Entry 6UTZ (X-ray diffraction, 3.80 A resolution); this record covers chains DDD and 111 of the 9 polymer chains in the assembly.

# Chain DDD
Molecule: DNA-directed RNA polymerase subunit beta'
Source organism: Escherichia coli
Notes: EC 2.7.7.6
Reference sequence: P0A8T7 (RPOC_ECOLI); numbering as in UniProt (aligned over 1-1407)
Chain sequence (1407 residues; numbered 1 to 1407; the number before each row is that of its first residue):
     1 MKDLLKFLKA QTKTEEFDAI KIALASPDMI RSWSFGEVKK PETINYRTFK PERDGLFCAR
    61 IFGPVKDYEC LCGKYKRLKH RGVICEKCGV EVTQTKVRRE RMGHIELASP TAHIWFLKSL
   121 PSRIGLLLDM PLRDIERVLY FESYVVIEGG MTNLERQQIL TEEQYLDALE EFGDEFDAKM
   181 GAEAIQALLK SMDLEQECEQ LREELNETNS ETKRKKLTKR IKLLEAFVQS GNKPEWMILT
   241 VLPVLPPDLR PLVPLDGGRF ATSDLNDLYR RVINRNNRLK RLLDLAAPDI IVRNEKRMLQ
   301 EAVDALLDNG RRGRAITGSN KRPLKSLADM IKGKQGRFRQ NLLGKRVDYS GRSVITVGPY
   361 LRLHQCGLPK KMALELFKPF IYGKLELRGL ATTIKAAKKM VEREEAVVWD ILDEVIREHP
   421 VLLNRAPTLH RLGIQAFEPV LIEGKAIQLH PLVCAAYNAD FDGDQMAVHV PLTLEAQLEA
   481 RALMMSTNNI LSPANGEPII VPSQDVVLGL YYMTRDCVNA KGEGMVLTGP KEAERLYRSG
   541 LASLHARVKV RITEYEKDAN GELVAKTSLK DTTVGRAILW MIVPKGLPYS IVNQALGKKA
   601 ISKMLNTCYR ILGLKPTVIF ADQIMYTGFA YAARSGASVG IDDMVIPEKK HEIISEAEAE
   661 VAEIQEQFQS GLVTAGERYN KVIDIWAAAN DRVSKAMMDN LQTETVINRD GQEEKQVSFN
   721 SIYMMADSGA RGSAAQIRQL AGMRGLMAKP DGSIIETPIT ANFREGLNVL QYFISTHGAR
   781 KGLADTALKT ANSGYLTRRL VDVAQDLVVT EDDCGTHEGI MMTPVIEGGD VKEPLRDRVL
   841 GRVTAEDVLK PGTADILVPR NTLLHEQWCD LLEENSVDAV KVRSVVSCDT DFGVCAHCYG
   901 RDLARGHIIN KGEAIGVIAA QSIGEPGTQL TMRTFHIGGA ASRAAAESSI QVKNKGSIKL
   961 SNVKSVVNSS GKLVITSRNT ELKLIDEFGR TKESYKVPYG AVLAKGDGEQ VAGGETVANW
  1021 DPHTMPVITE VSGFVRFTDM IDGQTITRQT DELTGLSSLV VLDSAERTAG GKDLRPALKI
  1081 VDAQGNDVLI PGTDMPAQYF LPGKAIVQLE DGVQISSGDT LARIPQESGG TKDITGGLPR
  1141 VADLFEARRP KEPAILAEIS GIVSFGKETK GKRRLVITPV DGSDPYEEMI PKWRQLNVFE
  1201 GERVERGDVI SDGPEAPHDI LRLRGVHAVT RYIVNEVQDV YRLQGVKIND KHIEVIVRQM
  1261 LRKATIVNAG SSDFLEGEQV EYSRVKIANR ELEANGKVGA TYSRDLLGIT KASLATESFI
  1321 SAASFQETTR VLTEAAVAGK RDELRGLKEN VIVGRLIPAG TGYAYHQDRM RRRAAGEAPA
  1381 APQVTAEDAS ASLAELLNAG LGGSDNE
Unresolved in the structure: 1-14, 1377-1407
Swiss-Prot annotation at these positions:
  - binding site (Zn(2+)): Cys70, Cys72, Cys85, Cys88, Cys814, Cys888, Cys895, Cys898
  - binding site (Mg(2+)): Asp460, Asp462, Asp464
  - modified residue: Lys983 (N6-acetyllysine)
  - mutagenesis: Gln504 (Q504P: Resistant to antibiotics salinamide A and B), Asn690 (N690D: Resistant to antibiotics salinamide A and B), Met697 (M697V: Resistant to antibiotics salinamide A and B), Ala735 (A735T: Resistant to antibiotics salinamide A and B), Arg738 (R738C/H/P/S: Resistant to antibiotics salinamide A and B), Ala748 (A748E: Resistant to antibiotics salinamide A and B), Pro758 (P758S/T: Resistant to antibiotics salinamide A and B), Phe763 (F763C: Resistant to antibiotics salinamide A and B), Ser775 (S775A: Resistant to antibiotics salinamide A and B), Ala779 (A779T/V: Resistant to antibiotics salinamide A and B), Arg780 (R780C: Resistant to antibiotics salinamide A and B), Gly782 (G782A/C: Resistant to antibiotics salinamide A and B), 1 further mutagenesis entry in UniProt
Bound ions: Zn2+ site 1: Cys70, Cys72, Cys85, Cys88; Mg2+: Asp460, Asp462, Asp464 (shared with 2 residues of chain 333); Zn2+ site 2: Cys814, Cys888, Cys895, Cys898
Ligand contacts: diphosphate (DPO): Asp460, Arg731, Arg933, Ile937

# Chain 111
Molecule: Synthetic DNA 50-MER (promoter non-template strand)
Sequence (50 nucleotides; each row starts with the number of its first residue):
    10 ACCTTGACAT CCCACCTCAC GTATGCTATA ATGTGTGCAG TCTGACGCGG
Unresolved in the structure: 10-25, 45-48

# Interface between chain DDD and chain 111
Pairs across the interface - 4 pairs, chain DDD then chain 111:
  Tyr46(DDD) with DT31(111), phosphate contact
  Arg1148(DDD) with DG56(111), salt bridge to the phosphate; DC57(111), salt bridge to the phosphate
  Lys1311(DDD) with DG58(111), salt bridge to the phosphate
Interface residues without a listed pair, chain DDD (5 interface residues in all): Asn45, Lys216
Interface residues without a listed pair, chain 111 (5 interface residues in all): DG59

# Overview
Chain DDD and chain 111 each contribute 5 residues to their interface; the contacts include 3 salt bridges.
Polar pairs include Arg1148(DDD)-DG56(111), Arg1148(DDD)-DC57(111) and Lys1311(DDD)-DG58(111). Bound to chain
DDD: diphosphate. UniProt lists 8 Zn2+-binding residues, 3 Mg2+-binding residues and 13 mutagenesis sites on
chain DDD.
Chain DDD is DNA-directed RNA polymerase subunit beta' (Escherichia coli) and chain 111 is Synthetic DNA
50-MER (promoter non-template strand); the structure, E. coli sigma-S transcription initiation complex with a
6-nt RNA ("Fresh" crystal soaked with CTP and ..., was determined by X-ray diffraction together with 6UTV,
6UTW, 6UTX, 6UTY, 6UU0, 6UU1 and 11 further entries from the same study.
